PDB entry 6F44 | electron microscopy, 4.20 A resolution (low resolution: residue-level contacts below are approximate; hydrogen-bond / salt-bridge calls are withheld) | chains U and Y of the 22 polymer chains in the assembly

# Chain U
Name: TATA-box-binding protein
Source organism: Saccharomyces cerevisiae (strain ATCC 204508 / S288c)
Reference sequence: P13393 (TBP_YEAST); residues 1-240 here = UniProt positions 1-240
Chain sequence (240 residues; row label = number of the first residue in the row):
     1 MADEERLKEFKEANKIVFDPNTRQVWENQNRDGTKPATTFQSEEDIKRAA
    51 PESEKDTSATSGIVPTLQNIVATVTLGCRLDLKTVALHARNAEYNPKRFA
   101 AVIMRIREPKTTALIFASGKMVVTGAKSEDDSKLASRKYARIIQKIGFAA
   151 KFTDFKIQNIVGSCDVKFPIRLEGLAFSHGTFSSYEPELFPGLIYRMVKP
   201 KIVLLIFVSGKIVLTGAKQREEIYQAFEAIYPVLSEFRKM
Disordered / not traced: 1-60

# Chain Y
Molecule: Template DNA
Sequence (81 nucleotides; each row starts with the number of its first residue):
     1 CCAAATGTCCACGAAGGGTTACTTCGCGAACACACTATTGCGAAAAAAAC
    51 ATTTATTTATAGTAGCCGAAAATAGTGGACG
Disordered / not traced: 1-33, 78-81

# Interface between chain U and chain Y
Contacting residue pairs (14; chain U residue first):
  Gln68(U) - DT58(Y)
  Asn69(U) - DT56(Y)
  Asn69(U) - DT57(Y)
  Phe99(U) - DT54(Y)
  Thr124(U) - DT56(Y)
  Val161(U) - DT57(Y)
  Ser163(U) - DT58(Y)
  Pro191(U) - DA61(Y)
  Pro191(U) - DG62(Y)
  Phe207(U) - DT60(Y)
  Ser209(U) - DT60(Y)
  Ser209(U) - DA61(Y)
  Lys211(U) - DT60(Y)
  Val213(U) - DA59(Y)
Also at the interface, not in a pair above, chain U (15 interface residues in all): Arg98, Arg105, Thr112, Val208
Also at the interface, not in a pair above, chain Y (9 interface residues in all): DA55

# In short
15 residues of chain U face 9 of chain Y across their interface.
Here chain U is TATA-box-binding protein (Saccharomyces cerevisiae (strain ATCC 204508 / S288c)) and chain Y
is Template DNA. Entry 6F44 (RNA Polymerase III closed complex CC2) was determined by electron microscopy
together with 6F40, 6F41 and 6F42 from the same study.
